7RKM - chains A and R of the 6 polymer chains in the assembly; structure by electron microscopy, 3.50 A resolution.

Chain A:
Molecule: Guanine nucleotide-binding protein G(i) subunit alpha-1
Organism: Homo sapiens
Reference sequence: P63096 (GNAI1_HUMAN); residue numbers follow UniProt; this construct covers 2-354
Sequence (353 residues; row label = number of the first residue in the row):
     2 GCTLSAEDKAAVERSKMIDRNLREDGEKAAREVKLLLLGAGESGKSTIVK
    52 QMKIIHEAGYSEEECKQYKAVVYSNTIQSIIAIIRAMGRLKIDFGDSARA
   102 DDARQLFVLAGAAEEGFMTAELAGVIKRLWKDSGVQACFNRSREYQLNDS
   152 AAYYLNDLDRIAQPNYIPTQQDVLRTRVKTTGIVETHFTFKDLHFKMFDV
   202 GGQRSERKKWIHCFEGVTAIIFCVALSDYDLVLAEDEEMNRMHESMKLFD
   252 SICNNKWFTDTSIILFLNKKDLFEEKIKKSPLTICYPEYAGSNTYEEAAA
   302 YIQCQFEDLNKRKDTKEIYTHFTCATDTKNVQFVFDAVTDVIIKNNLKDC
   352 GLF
Disordered / not traced: 2-4, 56-181, 234-240
UniProt features mapped onto this chain:
  - region: Lys35 to Thr48 (G1 motif), Asp173 to Thr181 (G2 motif), Phe196 to Arg205 (G3 motif), Ile265 to Asp272 (G4 motif), Thr324 to Thr329 (G5 motif)
  - binding site (GTP): Glu43 to Thr48, Ser151, Leu175 to Thr181, Asp200 to Gln204, Asn269 to Asp272, Ala326
  - binding site (Mg(2+)): Ser47, Thr181
  - modified residue: Arg178 (ADP-ribosylarginine), Gln204 (Deamidated glutamine), Cys351 (ADP-ribosylcysteine)
  - lipidation: Gly2 (N-myristoyl glycine), Cys3 (S-palmitoyl cysteine)
  - natural variant: Gly40 (G40C: In NEDHISB; G40R: In NEDHISB), Gly45 (G45D: In NEDHISB), Thr48 (T48I: In NEDHISB; T48K: In NEDHISB), Gln52 (Q52P: In NEDHISB), Ser75 (deletion: In NEDHISB; uncertain significance), Gln172 (deletion: In NEDHISB), Asp173 (D173V: In NEDHISB), Glu186 to Phe189 (deletion: In NEDHISB; uncertain significance), Cys224 (C224Y: In NEDHISB), Lys270 (K270N: In NEDHISB; K270R: In NEDHISB), Asp272 (D272G: In NEDHISB), Ala326 (A326P: In NEDHISB), 1 further natural variant entry in UniProt
  - mutagenesis: Gly42 (G42R: Abolishes switch to an activated conformation and dissociation from beta and gamma subunits upon GTP binding. Abolishes interaction with RGS family members), Glu116 (E116L: Enhances interaction (inactive GDP-bound) with RGS14), Gln147 (Q147L: Enhances interaction (inactive GDP-bound) with RGS14), Glu245 (E245L: Enhances interaction (inactive GDP-bound) with RGS14)
What the authors report for this chain:
  - conformationally variable residues (loop rearrangement): Thr324 to Thr327

Chain R:
Molecule: G-protein coupled receptor homolog US28
Organism: Human betaherpesvirus 5
Reference sequence: P69332 (US28_HCMVA); residues 1-354 here = UniProt positions 1-354
Sequence (362 residues; numbered -7 to 354; the number before each row is that of its first residue; numbers below 1 keep their minus sign (Asp-7 is residue -7)):
    -7 DYKDDDDAMTPTTTTAELTTEFDYDEDATPCVFTDVLNQSKPVTLFLYGV
    43 VFLFGSIGNFLVIFTITWRRRIQCSGDVYFINLAAADLLFVCTLPLWMQY
    93 LLDHNSLASVPCTLLTACFYVAMFASLCFITEIALDRYYAIVYMRYRPVK
   143 QACLFSIFWWIFAVIIAIPHFMVVTKKDNQCMTDYDYLEVSYPIILNVEL
   193 MLGAFVIPLSVISYCYYRISRIVAVSQSRHKGRIVRVLIAVVLVFIIFWL
   243 PYHLTLFVDTLKLLKWISSSCEFERSLKRALILTESLAFCHCCLNPLLYV
   293 FVGTKFRQELHCLLAEFRQRLFSRDVSWYHSMSFSRRSSPSRRETSSDTL
   343 SDEVCRVSQIIP
Disordered / not traced: -7 to 14, 309-354
Sequence notes: expression tag (-7 to 0)
UniProt features mapped onto this chain:
  - glycosylation: Asn30 (N-linked (GlcNAc...) asparagine)
  - natural variant: Glu18 to Asp19 (sequence variant, change not given here; In strain: Isolate clinical VHL/E), Phe25 (F25L: In strain: Isolate clinical VHL/E), Arg267 (R267K: In strain: Isolate clinical VHL/E), Val346 (V346A: In strain: Isolate clinical VHL/E)
Disulfides: Cys23-Cys263, Cys104-Cys173

Chain A / chain R interface:
Contacting residue pairs (31; chain A residue first):
  Arg24(A) - Val141(R)
  Glu25(A) - Lys142(R)  salt bridge
  Glu28(A) - Gln65(R)
  Glu28(A) - Val141(R)
  Arg32(A) - Tyr138(R)
  Asp315(A) - Arg221(R)  salt bridge
  Thr316(A) - Arg221(R)
  Tyr320(A) - Gln219(R)  hydrogen bond
  Asp341(A) - Gln219(R)
  Ile343(A) - Met136(R)  hydrophobic
  Ile343(A) - Tyr138(R)
  Lys345(A) - Gln219(R)
  Asn347(A) - Ala132(R)  hydrogen bond (side chain-backbone)
  Asn347(A) - Tyr138(R)
  Leu348(A) - Ile133(R)  hydrophobic
  Leu348(A) - Val215(R)  hydrophobic
  Leu348(A) - Ile226(R)  hydrophobic
  Asp350(A) - Lys297(R)
  Cys351(A) - Phe72(R)
  Cys351(A) - Arg129(R)
  Gly352(A) - Val294(R)
  Gly352(A) - Gly295(R)
  Leu353(A) - Arg129(R)
  Leu353(A) - Ile211(R)  hydrophobic
  Leu353(A) - Ile226(R)  hydrophobic
  Leu353(A) - Val229(R)
  Phe354(A) - His222(R)
  Phe354(A) - Arg225(R)  hydrogen bond (backbone-side chain)
  Phe354(A) - Ile226(R)  hydrophobic
  Phe354(A) - Gly295(R)
  Phe354(A) - Thr296(R)  hydrogen bond (backbone-backbone)
Other interface residues (no listed pair), chain A (20 interface residues in all): Glu318, Thr340, Ile344
Other interface residues (no listed pair), chain R (25 interface residues in all): Pro140, Ile214, Ser218, Tyr291

Overview:
The interface between chain A and chain R involves 20 residues on one side and 25 on the other; the contacts
include 4 hydrogen bonds and 2 salt bridges. Polar pairs include Glu25(A)-Lys142(R), Asp315(A)-Arg221(R) and
Tyr320(A)-Gln219(R). The paper reports conformational variability at Thr324(A).
Chain A is Guanine nucleotide-binding protein G(i) subunit alpha-1 (Homo sapiens) and chain R is G-protein
coupled receptor homolog US28 (Human betaherpesvirus 5); the structure, Structure of CX3CL1-US28-Gi-scFv16 in
C-state, was determined by electron microscopy together with 7RKF, 7RKN, 7RKX and 7RKY from the same study.
